Entry 3X1V (X-ray diffraction, 2.92 A resolution); this record covers chains I and C of the 10 polymer chains in the assembly.

Chain I:
Molecule: 146-nt DNA strand
Sequence (146 nucleotides; numbered 1 to 146; the number before each row is that of its first residue):
     1 ATCAATATCC ACCTGCAGAT TCTACCAAAA GTGTATTTGG AAACTGCTCC ATCAAAAGGC
    61 ATGTTCAGCT GAATTCAGCT GAACATGCCT TTTGATGGAG CAGTTTCCAA ATACACTTTT
   121 GGTAGAATCT GCAGGTGGAT ATTGAT
Metal / ion sites: Mn2+ site 1 near DA56 (its only coordinating residue here); Mn2+ site 2 near DG68 (its only coordinating residue here); Mn2+ site 3 near DG78 (its only coordinating residue here); Mn2+ site 4 near DC84 (its only coordinating residue here); Mn2+ site 5 near DG121 (its only coordinating residue here); Mn2+ site 6 near DT146 (its only coordinating residue here)

Chain C:
Protein: Histone H2A type 1-B/E
Source organism: Homo sapiens
UniProtKB: P04908 (H2A1B_HUMAN); residues 1-129 here correspond to UniProt positions 2-130 (UniProt number = residue number + 1)
Amino-acid sequence (129 residues; numbered 1 to 129; the number before each row is that of its first residue):
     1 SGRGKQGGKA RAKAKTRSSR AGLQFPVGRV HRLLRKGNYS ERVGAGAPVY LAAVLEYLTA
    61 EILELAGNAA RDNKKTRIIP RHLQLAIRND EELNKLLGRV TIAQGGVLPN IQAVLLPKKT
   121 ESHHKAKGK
Unresolved in the structure: 1-12, 119-129
Swiss-Prot annotation at these positions:
  - modified residue: Ser1 (N-acetylserine), Arg3 (Citrulline), Lys5 (N6-(2-hydroxyisobutyryl)lysine), Lys9 (N6-(2-hydroxyisobutyryl)lysine), Lys13 (N6-(beta-hydroxybutyryl)lysine), Lys36 (N6-(2-hydroxyisobutyryl)lysine), Lys74 (N6-(2-hydroxyisobutyryl)lysine), Lys75 (N6-(2-hydroxyisobutyryl)lysine), Lys95 (N6-(2-hydroxyisobutyryl)lysine), Gln104 (N5-methylglutamine), Lys118 (N6-(2-hydroxyisobutyryl)lysine), Lys119 (N6-crotonyllysine), Thr120 (Phosphothreonine), Lys125 (N6-crotonyllysine)
  - cross-link (Glycyl lysine isopeptide (Lys-Gly)): Lys13 (interchain with G-Cter in ubiquitin), Lys15 (interchain with G-Cter in ubiquitin), Lys119 (interchain with G-Cter in ubiquitin)

How chain I and chain C interact:
Pairs across the interface (16):
  DA11(I) - Lys74(C)  phosphate contact
  DA19(I) - Arg77(C)  sugar contact
  DA29(I) - Gly28(C)  phosphate contact
  DA29(I) - Arg29(C)  phosphate contact
  DA29(I) - Arg32(C)  salt bridge to the phosphate
  DA30(I) - Ala14(C)  phosphate contact
  DA30(I) - Lys15(C)  hydrogen bond to the phosphate
  DA30(I) - Thr16(C)  phosphate contact
  DA30(I) - Arg17(C)  salt bridge to the phosphate
  DG31(I) - Lys13(C)  phosphate contact
  DG31(I) - Ala14(C)  phosphate contact
  DG31(I) - Lys15(C)  hydrogen bond to the phosphate
  DG31(I) - Arg20(C)  salt bridge to the phosphate
  DT32(I) - Lys13(C)  salt bridge to the phosphate
  DT37(I) - Arg42(C)  sugar contact
  DT38(I) - Arg42(C)  sugar contact
Also at the interface, not in a pair above, chain I (9 interface residues in all): DA28
Also at the interface, not in a pair above, chain C (13 interface residues in all): Ser18

In short:
9 residues of chain I face 13 of chain C across their interface; the contacts include 2 hydrogen bonds and 4
salt bridges. Polar pairs include DA30(I)-Lys15(C), DG31(I)-Lys15(C) and DA29(I)-Arg32(C).
Here chain I is a 146-nt DNA strand and chain C is Histone H2A type 1-B/E (Homo sapiens). Entry 3X1V (Crystal
structure of nucleosome core particle in the presence of histone variant involved in reprogramming) was
determined by X-ray diffraction, deposited together with 3X1S, 3X1T and 3X1U.
